1DC1 - chains W and A of the 4 polymer chains in the assembly; structure by X-ray diffraction, 1.70 A resolution.

[Chain W]
Molecule: 13-nt DNA strand
Sequence (13 nucleotides; each row starts with the number of its first residue; numbering starts at 0):
     0 TATACTCGAG TAT
Not modelled in the structure: 0

[Chain A]
Protein: Bsobi restriction endonuclease
From: Geobacillus stearothermophilus
Notes: EC 3.1.21.4
Reference sequence: P70985 (T2B1_BACST); residue numbers follow UniProt; this construct covers 1-323
Amino-acid sequence (323 residues; numbered 1 to 323; the number before each row is that of its first residue):
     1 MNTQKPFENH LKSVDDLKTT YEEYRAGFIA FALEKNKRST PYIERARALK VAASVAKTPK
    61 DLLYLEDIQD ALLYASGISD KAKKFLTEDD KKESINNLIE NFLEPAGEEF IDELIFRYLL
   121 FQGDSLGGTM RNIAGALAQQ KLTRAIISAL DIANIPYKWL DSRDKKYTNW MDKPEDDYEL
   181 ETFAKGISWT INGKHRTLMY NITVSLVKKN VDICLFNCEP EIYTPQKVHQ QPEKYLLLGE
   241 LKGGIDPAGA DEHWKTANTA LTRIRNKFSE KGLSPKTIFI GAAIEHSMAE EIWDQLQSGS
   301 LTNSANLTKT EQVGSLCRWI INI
Not modelled in the structure: 1-4, 221-229
Differences from the reference sequence: conflict Ser-205 (Pro in P70985)
Small-molecule neighbours:
  - 1,4-diethylene dioxide (DIO), molecule 1: Ile-78, Leu-86, Asp-90, Glu-93, Ser-94, Asn-97
  - 1,4-diethylene dioxide (DIO), molecule 2: Ala-136, Gln-139, Gln-140, Ser-162, Glu-181, Thr-182, Phe-183, Ala-184
Curated features (UniProtKB/Swiss-Prot):
  - binding site (Mg(2+)): Asp-212, Glu-240, Lys-242
  - site (Interaction with DNA): Lys-81, Arg-131
  - mutagenesis: Asp-212 (D212N: Loss of activity, still binds DNA), Asp-246 (D246N: Loss of activity, still binds DNA)
Reported in the primary citation:
  - catalytic residues: Asp-212, Glu-240, Lys-242, His-253
  - binding site for the 13-nt DNA strand: Arg-131, Asp-246, His-253
  - mutagenesis - H253A, H253F, H253N, H253Q, H253Y: decreased catalytic activity
  - binding site for the 13-nt DNA strand (chain W): Lys-81, Arg-131, Asn-132, Ala-248, Glu-252
  - catalytic residues: Glu-252 (proposed by the authors, not directly observed)
  - specificity-determining residues: Asn-132
  - mutagenesis - D212N (less than 0.1%): decreased catalytic activity (citing earlier work)
  - mutagenesis - E240A, E240Q: abolished catalytic activity
  - mutagenesis - E240A, E240Q: unchanged stability
  - specificity-determining residues: Lys-81 (proposed by the authors, not directly observed)
  - mutagenesis - H253F, H253N, H253Y: decreased binding to DNA

[Interface between chain W and chain A]
Contacting residue pairs (28):
  DA3(W) with Ala-248(A), base contact; Asp-251(A), sugar contact; Lys-255(A), hydrogen bond to the phosphate; Ser-287(A), hydrogen bond to the phosphate
  DC4(W) with Ala-248(A), hydrogen bond to the base; Lys-255(A), salt bridge to the phosphate
  DT5(W) with Glu-252(A), base contact
  DC6(W) with Glu-252(A), hydrogen bond to the base
  DG7(W) with Lys-81(A), sugar contact; Arg-131(A), base contact
  DA8(W) with Tyr-74(A), hydrogen bond to the phosphate; Ser-79(A), hydrogen bond to the phosphate; Lys-81(A), hydrogen bond to the base; Asp-124(A), sugar contact; Ser-125(A), phosphate contact; Gly-128(A), base contact
  DG9(W) with Tyr-74(A), hydrogen bond to the phosphate; Asp-80(A), hydrogen bond to the phosphate; Lys-81(A), hydrogen bond to the base; Ser-125(A), hydrogen bond to the phosphate; Gly-128(A), sugar contact; Thr-129(A), phosphate contact; Asn-132(A), hydrogen bond to the base
  DT10(W) with Asn-132(A), hydrogen bond to the sugar
  DT12(W) with Lys-165(A), salt bridge to the phosphate; Tyr-167(A), hydrogen bond to the phosphate; Lys-185(A), salt bridge to the phosphate; Asn-201(A), sugar contact
Other interface residues (no listed pair), chain A (23 interface residues in all): Ala-82, Thr-203, Gly-249, Glu-285

[Summary]
Chain W and chain A form an interface of 9 and 23 residues respectively, with 14 hydrogen bonds and 3 salt
bridges. Among the polar pairs are DC4(W)/Ala-248(A), DC6(W)/Glu-252(A) and DA8(W)/Lys-81(A). The paper
reports catalytic residues Asp-212(A), Glu-240(A) and Lys-242(A) among others; H253A, H253F and H253N of chain
A, among others, reduce catalytic activity; 8 substitutions were tested in all.
Here chain W is a 13-nt DNA strand and chain A is Bsobi restriction endonuclease (Geobacillus
stearothermophilus). Entry 1DC1 (Restriction enzyme bsobi/DNA complex structure: encirclement of the DNA and
histidine-catalyzed hydrolysis within a canonical restriction ...) was determined by X-ray diffraction.
